Entry 8A42 (X-ray diffraction, 1.50 A resolution); this record covers chains A and G.

Chain A:
Protein: Oligopeptide-binding protein AmiA
Source organism: Streptococcus pneumoniae
Reference sequence: P18791 (AMIA_STRPN); residues 22-659 here = UniProt positions 22-659
Chain sequence (638 residues; numbered 22 to 659; the number before each row is that of its first residue):
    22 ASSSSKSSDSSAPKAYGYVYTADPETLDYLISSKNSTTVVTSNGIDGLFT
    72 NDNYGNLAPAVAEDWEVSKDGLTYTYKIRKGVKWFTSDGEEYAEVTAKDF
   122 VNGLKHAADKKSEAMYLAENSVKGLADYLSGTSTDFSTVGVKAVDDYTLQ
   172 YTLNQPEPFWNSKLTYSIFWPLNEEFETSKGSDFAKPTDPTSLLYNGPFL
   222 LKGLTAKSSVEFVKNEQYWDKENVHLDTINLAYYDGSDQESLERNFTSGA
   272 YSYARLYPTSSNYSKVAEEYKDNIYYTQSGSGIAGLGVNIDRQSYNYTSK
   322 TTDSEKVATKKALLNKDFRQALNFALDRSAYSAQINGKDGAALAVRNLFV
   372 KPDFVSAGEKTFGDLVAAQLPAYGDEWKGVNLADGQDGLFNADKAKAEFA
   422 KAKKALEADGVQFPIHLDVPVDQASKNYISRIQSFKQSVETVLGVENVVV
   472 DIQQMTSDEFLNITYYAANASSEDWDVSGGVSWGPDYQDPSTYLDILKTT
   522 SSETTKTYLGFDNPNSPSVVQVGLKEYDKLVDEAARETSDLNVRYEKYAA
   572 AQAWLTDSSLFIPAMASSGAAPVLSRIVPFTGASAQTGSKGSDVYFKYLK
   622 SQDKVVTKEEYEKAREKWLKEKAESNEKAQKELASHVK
Disordered / not traced: 22-32
Construct notes: engineered mutation S23 (Cys in P18791)

Chain G:
Protein: Unknown peptide
Source organism: Escherichia coli
Chain sequence (10 residues; row label = number of the first residue in the row; X marks 10 residues of unknown identity (built as UNK)):
     1 XXXXXXXXXX

Chain A / chain G interface:
Chain A side of the interface, 28 residues: Y39, V40, T42, S54, K55, N56, Y187, Y255, L263, Y274, R276, Y278, S446, N448, Y449, R452, F481, Y486, G500, G501, V502, S503, W504, G505, D507, Y529, S589, G590

In short:
No residue of chain A is in contact with chain G.
Here chain A is Oligopeptide-binding protein AmiA (Streptococcus pneumoniae) and chain G is Unknown peptide
(Escherichia coli). Entry 8A42 (Crystal structure of the pneumococcal Substrate-binding protein AmiA in
complex with an unknown peptide) was determined by X-ray diffraction, deposited together with 8QLG, 8QLJ,
8QLK, 8QLM, 8QLV and 8QM0.
